Entry 7FJ1 (electron microscopy, 4.43 A resolution (low resolution: residue-level contacts below are approximate; hydrogen-bond / salt-bridge calls are withheld)); this record covers chains B and c of the 51 polymer chains in the assembly.

Chain B:
Molecule: Capsid vertex component 1
Organism: Suid alphaherpesvirus 1
UniProt: G3G8T5 (G3G8T5_9ALPH); residues 1-597 here = UniProt positions 1-597
Chain sequence (597 residues; each row starts with the number of its first residue):
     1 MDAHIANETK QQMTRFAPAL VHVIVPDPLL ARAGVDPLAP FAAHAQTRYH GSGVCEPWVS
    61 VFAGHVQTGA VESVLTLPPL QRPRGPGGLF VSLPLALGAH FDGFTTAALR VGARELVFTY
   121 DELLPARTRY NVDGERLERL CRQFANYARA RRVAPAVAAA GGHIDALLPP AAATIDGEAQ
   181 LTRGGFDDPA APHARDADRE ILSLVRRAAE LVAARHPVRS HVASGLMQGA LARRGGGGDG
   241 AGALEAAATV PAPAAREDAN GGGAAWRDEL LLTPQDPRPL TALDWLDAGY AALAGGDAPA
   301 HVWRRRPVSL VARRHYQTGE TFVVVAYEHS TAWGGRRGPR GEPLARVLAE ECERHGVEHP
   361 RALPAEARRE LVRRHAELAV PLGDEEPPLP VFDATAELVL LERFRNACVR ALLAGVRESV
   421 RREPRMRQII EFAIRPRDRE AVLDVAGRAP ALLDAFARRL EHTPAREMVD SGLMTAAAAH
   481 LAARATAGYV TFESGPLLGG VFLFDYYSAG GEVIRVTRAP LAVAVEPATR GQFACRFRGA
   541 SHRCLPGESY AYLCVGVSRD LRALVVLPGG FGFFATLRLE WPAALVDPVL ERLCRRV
Not modelled in the structure: 207-279

Chain c:
Molecule: DNA packaging tegument protein UL25
Organism: Suid alphaherpesvirus 1
UniProt: G3G971 (G3G971_9ALPH); residues 1-534 here = UniProt positions 1-534
Chain sequence (534 residues; each row starts with the number of its first residue):
     1 MDRAWFAFEA AAIPGSARHF IAPPFPVGFW ARPGFGEGLD ARLALAHANA RRRAAAAALD
    61 NAMAAGARLE AEVDEQLRPL ERQVERVAEA LVVLEETARA AEEADAARAA EEAPEATAAA
   121 DEGREVQIAK NDVALAYDAN LSLDFLAMVY AARGAASGVL FGTWYATLQA TLVAERPQVS
   181 RAIDSRDGRM SRTFMGVTTT ALQACGRLYV GNRHYSALES AALCLHLVHR ARQGPGAAGA
   241 AAPLGIADLL ERVPEYLDAL SQALAEGGRI SYRYNYARVP REQLHGRYAL EGHSVLAALA
   301 RLRVVPGANV GANEVDGAGF VDEVNRAAAA FLGRGQNLFL GEDAPLLRAT VNTITGLLLL
   361 RRLLHNGNVY GDRLRNNFQL GALVPNAPPP RGASGDAPAS RSGDGNLRFL LAHYVVVAYR
   421 ADERTELTQL FPGLAALALD AHSIRARVQR HQLNLVRLVA LELQNRQRVT APVNEVIAAH
   481 DAVAVQYEEG LGLLLQQPHL RNAADKRLGQ FGVSSDYDLL YFLCLGYIPQ FAAA
Not modelled in the structure: 1-9, 85-534

Interface between chain B and chain c:
Residue-residue contacts - 66 pairs, chain B then chain c:
  Phe186(B) with Ala65(c)
  Arg195(B) with Arg82(c)
  Asp198(B) with Pro79(c); Arg82(c); Gln83(c)
  Arg199(B) with Arg82(c)
  Ile201(B) with Gln83(c)
  Leu202(B) with Arg82(c)
  Val205(B) with Gln83(c)
  Arg313(B) with Asn61(c)
  Arg314(B) with Asp60(c); Asn61(c)
  His315(B) with Ala57(c)
  Tyr316(B) with Ala54(c); Ala57(c); Ala58(c)
  Gln317(B) with Arg53(c)
  Thr318(B) with Arg53(c)
  Asp393(B) with His47(c)
  Thr395(B) with His47(c); Ala50(c); Arg51(c)
  Leu398(B) with Ala46(c); Ala50(c)
  Val399(B) with His47(c)
  Glu402(B) with Leu43(c); Ala46(c)
  Asn406(B) with Leu39(c)
  Arg410(B) with Gly36(c); Gly38(c)
  Leu413(B) with Phe35(c)
  Arg417(B) with Trp30(c); Phe35(c); Gly36(c)
  Glu418(B) with Trp30(c)
  Arg421(B) with Phe29(c); Trp30(c)
  Glu423(B) with Phe29(c)
  Arg425(B) with Phe20(c)
  Met426(B) with Phe20(c); Ile21(c)
  Arg427(B) with Ala17(c); Arg18(c); His19(c); Phe20(c)
  Gln428(B) with His19(c)
  Ala433(B) with Ile13(c)
  Ile434(B) with Ala12(c); Ile13(c)
  Arg435(B) with Ala12(c)
  Pro436(B) with Ala11(c)
  Arg439(B) with Ile13(c)
  Val442(B) with Ile21(c)
  Ala446(B) with Ile21(c); Pro23(c); Pro24(c)
  Ala449(B) with Pro23(c)
  Pro450(B) with Pro24(c); Phe25(c)
  Glu461(B) with Leu39(c); Arg42(c)
  His462(B) with Arg42(c)
  Arg530(B) with Ala17(c)
  Gln532(B) with Ser16(c); Ala17(c)
  Phe571(B) with Ile21(c)
Interface residues without a listed pair, chain B (52 interface residues in all): Asp188, Gly319, Ala394, Val420, Phe432, Val445, Leu453, Ala457, Gly531
Interface residues without a listed pair, chain c (42 interface residues in all): Pro14, Gly15, Val27, Arg32, Glu37, Ala64, Arg68, Glu72

Overview:
52 residues of chain B face 42 of chain c across their interface.
Here chain B is Capsid vertex component 1 and chain c is DNA packaging tegument protein UL25, both from Suid
alphaherpesvirus 1. Entry 7FJ1 (Cryo-EM structure of pseudorabies virus C-capsid) was determined by electron
microscopy together with 7FJ3 from the same study.
